Entry 4KNK (X-ray diffraction, 1.12 A resolution); this record covers chain A.

Chain A:
Molecule: Bifunctional autolysin
Organism: Staphylococcus aureus subsp. aureus
Notes: EC 3.5.1.28, 3.2.1.96
UniProt: Q2FZK7 (ATL_STAA8); residues 198-421 here = UniProt positions 198-421
Sequence (225 residues; numbered 197 to 421; the number before each row is that of its first residue):
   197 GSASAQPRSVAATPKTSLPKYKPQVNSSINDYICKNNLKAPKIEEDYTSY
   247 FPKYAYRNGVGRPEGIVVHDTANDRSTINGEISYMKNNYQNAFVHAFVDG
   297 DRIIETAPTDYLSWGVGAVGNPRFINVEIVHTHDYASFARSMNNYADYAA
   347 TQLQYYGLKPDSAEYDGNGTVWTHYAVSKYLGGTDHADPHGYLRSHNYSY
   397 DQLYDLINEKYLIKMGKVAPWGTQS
Not modelled in the structure: 197-211, 418-421
Differences from the reference sequence: expression tag (197)
Ion coordination: Zn2+: H265, H370, D384; Na+: D357, S358, D362, N364
What the authors report for this chain:
  - Zn2+ coordination: H265, H370, D384
  - catalytic residues: D266, E324, H382
  - mutagenesis - H370A: abolished catalytic activity on S. aureus PGN

In short:
H265, H370 and D384 coordinate Zn2+. D357, S358, D362 and N364 form the Na+ site. The paper reports catalytic
residues D266, E324 and H382; H370A abolishes catalytic activity on S. aureus PGN.
Chain A is Bifunctional autolysin (Staphylococcus aureus subsp. aureus); the structure, Crystal structure of
Staphylococcus aureus hydrolase AmiA, was determined by X-ray diffraction together with 4KNL from the same
study.
